PDB entry 1ZKK | X-ray diffraction, 1.45 A resolution | chains A and B of the 8 polymer chains in the assembly

Chain A (and B):
Name: Histone-lysine N-methyltransferase, H4 lysine-20 specific
Organism: Homo sapiens
Notes: EC 2.1.1.43; fragment: sequence database residues 231-393; chain B of this document is another copy of the same molecule, construct and numbering; everything in this record applies to it too
UniProtKB: Q9NQR1 (SET07_HUMAN); residues 190-352 here correspond to UniProt positions 231-393 (UniProt number = residue number + 41)
Chain sequence (167 residues; each row starts with the number of its first residue):
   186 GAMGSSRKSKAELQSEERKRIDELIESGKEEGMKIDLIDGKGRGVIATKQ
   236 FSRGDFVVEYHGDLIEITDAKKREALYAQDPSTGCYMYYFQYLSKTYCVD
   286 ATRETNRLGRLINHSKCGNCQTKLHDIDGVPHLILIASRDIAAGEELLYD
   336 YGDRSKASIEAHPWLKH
Disordered / not traced: 186-192 (chain B: 186-191)
Construct notes: cloning artifact (186-189)
Ligand contacts: S-adenosylhomocysteine (SAH): Gly-225, Lys-226, Gly-227, Arg-228, Cys-270, Tyr-271, Arg-295, Leu-296, Ile-297, Asn-298, His-299, Tyr-336, Trp-349
Swiss-Prot annotation at these positions:
  - binding site (S-adenosyl-L-methionine): Lys-226 to Arg-228, Tyr-271, Asn-298, His-299

Chain A / chain B interface:
Pairs across the interface (22; chain A residue first):
  Ile-252(A) / Leu-222(B)
  Ile-252(A) / Ile-223(B)
  Ile-252(A) / Asp-224(B)
  Lys-256(A) / Asp-221(B)  salt bridge
  Lys-256(A) / Leu-222(B)  hydrogen bond (side chain-backbone)
  Tyr-274(A) / Leu-222(B)  hydrophobic
  Gln-276(A) / Gly-225(B)
  Gln-276(A) / Lys-226(B)
  Gln-276(A) / Gly-227(B)
  Ser-279(A) / Gly-225(B)
  Lys-280(A) / Asp-224(B)  salt bridge
  Lys-280(A) / Gly-225(B)
  Thr-281(A) / Ile-223(B)
  Thr-281(A) / Asp-224(B)  hydrogen bond (backbone-side chain)
  Thr-281(A) / Gly-225(B)  hydrogen bond (side chain-backbone)
  Arg-339(A) / Ser-267(B)  hydrogen bond
  Arg-339(A) / Glu-289(B)
  Ser-340(A) / Arg-228(B)
  Ser-340(A) / Glu-289(B)
  Lys-341(A) / Thr-290(B)
  Lys-341(A) / Asn-291(B)
  Glu-345(A) / Asn-291(B)
Also at the interface, not in a pair above, chain A (12 interface residues in all): Glu-259
Also at the interface, not in a pair above, chain B (13 interface residues in all): Thr-268

Overview:
Chain A and chain B form an interface of 12 and 13 residues respectively, with 4 hydrogen bonds and 2 salt
bridges. Among the polar pairs are Lys-256(A)/Asp-221(B), Lys-280(A)/Asp-224(B) and Lys-256(A)/Leu-222(B).
Ligands of chain A: S-adenosylhomocysteine.
Chain A and chain B are both Histone-lysine N-methyltransferase, H4 lysine-20 specific (Homo sapiens); the
structure, Crystal structure of hSET8 in ternary complex with H4 peptide (16-24) and AdoHcy, was determined by
X-ray diffraction.
